Entry 1Y6G (X-ray diffraction, 2.80 A resolution); this record covers chains C and B of the 4 polymer chains in the assembly.

[Chain C]
Molecule: 13-nt DNA strand
Sequence (13 nucleotides; row label = number of the first residue in the row):
     1 GATACTXAGATAG
Modified / non-standard residues: 5HU (5-hydroxymethyluridine-2'-deoxy-5'-monophosphate) at position 7

[Chain B]
Molecule: DNA alpha-glucosyltransferase
Source organism: Enterobacteria phage T4
Notes: EC 2.4.1.26
Reference sequence: P04519 (GSTA_BPT4); residues 1001-1400 here correspond to UniProt positions 1-400 (UniProt number = residue number - 1000)
Chain sequence (403 residues; numbered 998 to 1400; the number before each row is that of its first residue):
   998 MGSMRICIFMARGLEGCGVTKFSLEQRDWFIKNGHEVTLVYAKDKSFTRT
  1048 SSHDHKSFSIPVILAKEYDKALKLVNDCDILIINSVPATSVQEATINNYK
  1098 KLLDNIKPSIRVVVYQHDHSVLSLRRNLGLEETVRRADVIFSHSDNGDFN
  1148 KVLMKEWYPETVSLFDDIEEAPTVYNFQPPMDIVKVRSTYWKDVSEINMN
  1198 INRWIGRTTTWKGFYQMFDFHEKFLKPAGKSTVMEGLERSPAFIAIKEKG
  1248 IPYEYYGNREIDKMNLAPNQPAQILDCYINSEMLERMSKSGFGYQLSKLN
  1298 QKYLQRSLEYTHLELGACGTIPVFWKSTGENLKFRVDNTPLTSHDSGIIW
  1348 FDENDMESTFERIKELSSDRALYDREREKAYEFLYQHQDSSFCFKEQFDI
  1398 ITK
Disordered / not traced: 1158-1167
Construct notes: cloning artifact (998-1000)
Small-molecule neighbours:
  - cobalt hexammine(III) (NCO), molecule 1: Gly1015, Val1016, His1114, Asp1115, His1116, His1140, Arg1204, Trp1208, Lys1209, Glu1306
  - cobalt hexammine(III) (NCO), molecule 2: Arg1132, Arg1133, Ala1134, Asp1135
  - UDP (uridine-5'-diphosphate): Gly1013, Cys1014, Gly1015, Lys1018, Arg1046, Ser1049, His1050, Arg1204, Trp1208, Lys1209, Gly1233, Cys1274, Tyr1275, Ile1276, Asn1277, Met1280, Glu1306, Tyr1307, Thr1308, Glu1311

[Interface between chain C and chain B]
Residue-residue contacts (13; chain C residue first):
  DA10(C) - Leu1119(B)  base contact
  DT11(C) - Leu1119(B)  sugar contact
  DT11(C) - Thr1207(B)  base contact
  DA12(C) - Ser1117(B)  phosphate contact
  DA12(C) - Leu1119(B)  sugar contact
  DA12(C) - Ser1120(B)  hydrogen bond to the phosphate
  DA12(C) - Arg1123(B)  hydrogen bond to the phosphate
  DA12(C) - Thr1206(B)  phosphate contact
  DA12(C) - Trp1208(B)  phosphate contact
  DG13(C) - Arg1009(B)  salt bridge to the phosphate
  DG13(C) - Arg1123(B)  phosphate contact
  DG13(C) - Pro1238(B)  base contact
  DG13(C) - Ala1239(B)  base contact

[Summary]
Chain C and chain B form an interface of 4 and 10 residues respectively, with 2 hydrogen bonds and 1 salt
bridge. Polar contacts include DA12(C)-Ser1120(B), DA12(C)-Arg1123(B) and DG13(C)-Arg1009(B). Ligands of chain
B: cobalt hexammine(III) and UDP.
Chain C is a 13-nt DNA strand and chain B is DNA alpha-glucosyltransferase (Enterobacteria phage T4); the
structure, alpha-glucosyltransferase in complex with UDP and a 13_mer DNA containing a HMU base at 2.8 A ...,
was determined by X-ray diffraction, deposited together with 1XV5, 1Y6F, 1Y8Z and 1YA6.
